PDB entry 4QOY | X-ray diffraction, 2.80 A resolution | chains A and E of the 3 polymer chains in the assembly

# Chain A
Name: Pyruvate dehydrogenase E1 component
From: Escherichia coli
Notes: EC 1.2.4.1
Reference sequence: C6UVU8 (C6UVU8_ECO5T); residues 1-886 here correspond to UniProt positions 2-887 (UniProt number = residue number + 1)
Sequence (886 residues; row label = number of the first residue in the row):
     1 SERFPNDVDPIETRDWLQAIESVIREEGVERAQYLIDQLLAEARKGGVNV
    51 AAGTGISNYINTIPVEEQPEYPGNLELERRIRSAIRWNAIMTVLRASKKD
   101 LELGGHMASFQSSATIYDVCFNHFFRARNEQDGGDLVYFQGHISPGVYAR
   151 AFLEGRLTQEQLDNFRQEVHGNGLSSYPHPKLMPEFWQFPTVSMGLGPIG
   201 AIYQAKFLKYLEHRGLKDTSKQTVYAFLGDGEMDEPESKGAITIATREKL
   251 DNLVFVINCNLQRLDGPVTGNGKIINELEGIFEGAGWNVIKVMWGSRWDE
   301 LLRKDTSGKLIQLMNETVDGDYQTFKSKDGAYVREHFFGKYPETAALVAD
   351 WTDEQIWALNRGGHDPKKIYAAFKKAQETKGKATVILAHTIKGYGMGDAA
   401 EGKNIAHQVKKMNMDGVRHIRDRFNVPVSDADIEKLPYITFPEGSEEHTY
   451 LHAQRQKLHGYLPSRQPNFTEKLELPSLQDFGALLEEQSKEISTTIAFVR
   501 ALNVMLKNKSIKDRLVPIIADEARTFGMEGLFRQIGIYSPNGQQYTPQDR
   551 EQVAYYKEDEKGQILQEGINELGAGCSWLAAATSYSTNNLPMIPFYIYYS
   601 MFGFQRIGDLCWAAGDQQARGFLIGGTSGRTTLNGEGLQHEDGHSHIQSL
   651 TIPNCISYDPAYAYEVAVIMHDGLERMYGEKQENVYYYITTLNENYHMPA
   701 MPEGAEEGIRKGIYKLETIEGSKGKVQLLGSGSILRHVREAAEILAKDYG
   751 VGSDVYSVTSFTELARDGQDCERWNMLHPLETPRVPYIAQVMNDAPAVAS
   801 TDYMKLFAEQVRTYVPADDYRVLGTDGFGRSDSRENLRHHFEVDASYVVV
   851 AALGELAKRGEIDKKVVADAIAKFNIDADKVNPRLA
Unresolved in the structure: 1-4, 51-53, 401-404, 543-555

# Chain E
Name: Pyruvate dehydrogenase (Dihydrolipoyltransacetylase component)
From: Escherichia coli
Reference sequence: Q8X966 (Q8X966_ECO57); residues 122-167 here correspond to UniProt positions 327-372 (UniProt number = residue number + 205)
Sequence (46 residues; each row starts with the number of its first residue):
   122 VHATPLIRRLAREFGVNLAKVKGTGRKGRILREDVQAYVKEAIKRA

# How chain A and chain E interact
Pairs across the interface (17; chain A residue first):
  I11(A) - R133(E)
  E12(A) - R130(E)  salt bridge
  D15(A) - R129(E)
  D15(A) - R133(E)  salt bridge
  W16(A) - P126(E)  hydrophobic
  Q18(A) - R129(E)  hydrogen bond (backbone-side chain)
  A19(A) - A124(E)
  A19(A) - P126(E)
  A19(A) - R129(E)
  S22(A) - V122(E)
  S22(A) - H123(E)  hydrogen bond
  S22(A) - A124(E)
  S22(A) - R129(E)  hydrogen bond
  E26(A) - H123(E)
  E26(A) - R147(E)  salt bridge
  E26(A) - K148(E)
  E27(A) - K148(E)
Also at the interface, not in a pair above, chain A (11 interface residues in all): V23, R25
Also at the interface, not in a pair above, chain E (10 interface residues in all): T125

# Summary
11 residues of chain A face 10 of chain E across their interface, with 3 hydrogen bonds and 3 salt bridges.
Polar pairs include E12(A)-R130(E), D15(A)-R133(E) and E26(A)-R147(E).
Chain A is Pyruvate dehydrogenase E1 component and chain E is Pyruvate dehydrogenase
(Dihydrolipoyltransacetylase component), both from Escherichia coli; the structure, Novel binding motif and
new flexibility revealed by structural analysis of a pyruvate dehydrogenase-dihydrolipoyl acetyltransferase
sub-complex ..., was determined by X-ray diffraction.
